Entry 3E2N (X-ray diffraction, 1.30 A resolution); this record covers chain A.

# Chain A
Molecule: Cytochrome c peroxidase
From: Saccharomyces cerevisiae
UniProtKB: chimeric construct of P00431, P48534: residues 1-29 from P00431 (CCPR_YEAST) positions 68-96 (UniProt number = residue number + 67); residues 30-35 from P48534 positions 27-32 (UniProt number = residue number - 3); residues 36-287 from P00431 (CCPR_YEAST) positions 110-361 (UniProt number = residue number + 74)
Sequence (287 residues; numbered 1 to 287; the number before each row is that of its first residue):
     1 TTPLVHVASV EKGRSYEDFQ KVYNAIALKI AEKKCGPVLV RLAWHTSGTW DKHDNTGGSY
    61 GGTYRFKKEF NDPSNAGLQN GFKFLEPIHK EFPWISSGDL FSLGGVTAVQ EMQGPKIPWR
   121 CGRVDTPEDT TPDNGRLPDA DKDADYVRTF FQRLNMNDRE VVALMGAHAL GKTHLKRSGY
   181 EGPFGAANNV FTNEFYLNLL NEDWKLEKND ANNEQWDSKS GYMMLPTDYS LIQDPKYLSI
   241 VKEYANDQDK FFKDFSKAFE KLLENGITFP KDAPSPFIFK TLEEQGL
Not modelled in the structure: 1-5
Differences from the reference sequence: engineered mutation R177 (Asn251 in P00431), F184 (Trp258 in P00431)
Curated features (UniProtKB/Swiss-Prot):
  - active site: H45 (Proton acceptor)
  - binding site (heme b): H168
  - site: R41 (Transition state stabilizer)
  - modified residue: Y146 (Phosphotyrosine)
Ion coordination: heme Fe near H168 (its only coordinating residue here)
Small-molecule neighbours: heme (HEM): P37, V40, R41, W44, P138, D139, A140, V147, F151, L164, M165, A167, H168, L170, G171, K172, T173, H174, R177, S178, Y180, F184, L225, T227, F255, F259

# Overview
Ligands of chain A: heme. UniProt lists active-site residue H45 and heme b-binding residue H168.
Chain A is Cytochrome c peroxidase (Saccharomyces cerevisiae); the structure, Engineering ascorbate peroxidase
activity into cytochrome c peroxidase, was determined by X-ray diffraction, deposited together with 3E2O.
